PDB entry 4CR8 | X-ray diffraction, 2.20 A resolution | chains A and B

[Chain A (and B)]
Name: N-acylmannosamine 1-dehydrogenase
Organism: Flavobacterium SP. 141-8
Notes: EC 1.1.1.233; chain B of this document is another copy of the same molecule, construct and numbering; everything in this record applies to it too
UniProt: P22441 (DHMA_FLAS1); residues 1-271 here = UniProt positions 1-271
Amino-acid sequence (271 residues; numbered 1 to 271; the number before each row is that of its first residue):
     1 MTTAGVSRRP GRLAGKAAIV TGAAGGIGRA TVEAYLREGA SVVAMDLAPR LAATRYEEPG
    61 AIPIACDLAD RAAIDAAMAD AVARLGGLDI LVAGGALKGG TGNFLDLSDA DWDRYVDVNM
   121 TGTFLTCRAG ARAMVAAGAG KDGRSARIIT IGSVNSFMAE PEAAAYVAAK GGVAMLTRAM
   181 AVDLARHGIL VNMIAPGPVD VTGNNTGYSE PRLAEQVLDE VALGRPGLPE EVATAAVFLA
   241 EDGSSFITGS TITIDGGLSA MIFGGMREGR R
Not modelled in the structure: 1-8
Small-molecule neighbours: NAD (nicotinamide-adenine-dinucleotide): G22, A24, G25, G26, I27, G28, D46, L47, R50, C66, D67, L68, A69, G94, G95, A96, L97, V118, V201
UniProt features mapped onto this chain:
  - active site: Y166 (Proton acceptor)
  - binding site (substrate): S153

[Chain A / chain B interface]
Residue-residue contacts - 61 pairs, chain A then chain B:
  R12(A) with R12(B)
  R178(A) with S259(B); A260(B)
  V182(A) with M261(B), hydrophobic
  A185(A) with A222(B); L223(B), hydrophobic
  R186(A) with E268(B)
  L190(A) with L223(B), hydrophobic
  P198(A) with F246(B)
  A222(A) with A185(B)
  L223(A) with A185(B), hydrophobic; L190(B), hydrophobic; S245(B); F246(B), hydrophobic
  R225(A) with S245(B), hydrogen bond (side chain-backbone); F246(B)
  P226(A) with F246(B)
  G227(A) with F246(B)
  E231(A) with S245(B), hydrogen bond; F246(B), hydrogen bond (side chain-backbone)
  T234(A) with F238(B); G243(B)
  A235(A) with F238(B), hydrophobic
  F238(A) with T234(B); A235(B), hydrophobic; F238(B), hydrophobic
  G243(A) with T234(B)
  S245(A) with L223(B); R225(B), hydrogen bond (backbone-side chain); E231(B), hydrogen bond
  F246(A) with P198(B); L223(B), hydrophobic; R225(B); P226(B); G227(B); E231(B); I254(B); D255(B), hydrogen bond (backbone-backbone); G256(B), hydrogen bond (backbone-backbone)
  I247(A) with T253(B); I254(B), hydrophobic
  T248(A) with D255(B); G256(B); G257(B), hydrogen bond (backbone-backbone)
  G249(A) with A260(B)
  S250(A) with T253(B)
  T251(A) with T251(B)
  T253(A) with I247(B); S250(B)
  I254(A) with F246(B); I247(B), hydrophobic
  D255(A) with F246(B), hydrogen bond (backbone-backbone); T248(B)
  G256(A) with F246(B), hydrogen bond (backbone-backbone); T248(B)
  G257(A) with T248(B), hydrogen bond (backbone-backbone)
  S259(A) with R178(B)
  A260(A) with R178(B); G249(B)
  M261(A) with V182(B), hydrophobic
  E268(A) with R186(B)
Other interface residues (no listed pair), chain A (39 interface residues in all): A181, V221, E241, I252, R267, G269
Other interface residues (no listed pair), chain B (39 interface residues in all): A181, V221, E241, I252, R267, G269

[Overview]
The chain A/chain B interface involves 39 residues from each chain; the contacts include 11 hydrogen bonds.
Polar contacts include R225(A)-S245(B), E231(A)-S245(B) and E231(A)-F246(B). Ligands of chain A: NAD. UniProt
lists active-site residue Y166(A) and substrate-binding residue S153(A) on chain A.
Both chains are N-acylmannosamine 1-dehydrogenase (Flavobacterium SP. 141-8). Entry 4CR8 (Crystal structure of
the N-acetyl-D-mannosamine dehydrogenase with NAD) was determined by X-ray diffraction together with 4CR6 and
4CR7 from the same study.
